PDB entry 3GRT | X-ray diffraction, 2.50 A resolution | chain A

Chain A:
Name: Glutathione reductase
Organism: Homo sapiens
Notes: EC 1.6.4.2
Reference sequence: P00390 (GSHR_HUMAN); numbering as in UniProt (aligned over 18-478)
Sequence (461 residues; each row starts with the number of its first residue):
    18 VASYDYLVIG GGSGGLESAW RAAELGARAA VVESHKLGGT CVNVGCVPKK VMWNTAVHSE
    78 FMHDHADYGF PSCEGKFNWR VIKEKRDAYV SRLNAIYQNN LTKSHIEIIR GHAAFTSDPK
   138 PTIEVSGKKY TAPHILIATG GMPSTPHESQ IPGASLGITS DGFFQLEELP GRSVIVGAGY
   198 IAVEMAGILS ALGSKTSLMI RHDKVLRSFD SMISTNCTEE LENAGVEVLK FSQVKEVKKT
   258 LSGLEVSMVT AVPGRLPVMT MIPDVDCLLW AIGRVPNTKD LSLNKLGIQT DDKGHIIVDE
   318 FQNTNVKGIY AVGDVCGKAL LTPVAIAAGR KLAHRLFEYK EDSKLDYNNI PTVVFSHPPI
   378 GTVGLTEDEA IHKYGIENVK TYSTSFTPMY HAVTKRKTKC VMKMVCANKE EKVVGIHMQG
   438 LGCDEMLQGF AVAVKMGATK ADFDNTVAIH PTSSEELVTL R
Construct notes: engineered mutation Glu-34 (Ala in P00390), Trp-37 (Arg in P00390)
Disulfides: Cys-90 forms a disulfide with the same residue of a neighbouring copy of this chain
Disulfides: Cys-58/Cys-63
Residues lining bound ligands:
  - FAD (flavin-adenine dinucleotide): Ile-26, Gly-27, Gly-28, Gly-29, Ser-30, Gly-31, Gly-32, Val-49, Glu-50, Ser-51, His-52, Lys-53, Gly-55, Gly-56, Thr-57, Cys-58, Val-61, Gly-62, Cys-63, Lys-66, Gly-128, His-129, Ala-130, Ala-155, Thr-156, Gly-157, Gly-158, Ser-177, Phe-181, Tyr-197, Ile-198, Arg-291, Asn-294, Leu-298, Val-329, Gly-330, Asp-331, Val-332, Leu-337, Leu-338, Thr-339, Pro-340, Ala-342, His-467, Pro-468
  - ring with glutathione and spermidine (TS2; 2-amino-4-[4-(4-amino-4-carboxy-butyrylamino)-5,8,19,22-tetraoxo-1,2-dithia-6,9,13,18,21-pentaaza-cyclotetracos-23-ylcarbamoyl]-butyric acid): Gly-29, Ser-30, Leu-33, Glu-34, Trp-37, Cys-58, Val-59, Val-64, Leu-110, Ile-113, Tyr-114, Asn-117, Thr-339, Ile-343, Phe-403, Pro-405, Met-406, His-467, Pro-468, Thr-469, Ser-470, Glu-472, Glu-473, Thr-476
Curated features (UniProtKB/Swiss-Prot):
  - binding site (NADP(+)): Gly-334
  - binding site (FAD): Thr-383
  - natural variant: Asp-297 (E297D: this construct carries the variant)

In short:
Bound to chain A: flavin-adenine dinucleotide and ring with glutathione and spermidine. From UniProt:
NADP+-binding residue Gly-334 and FAD-binding residue Thr-383.
Chain A is Glutathione reductase (Homo sapiens); the structure, Human glutathione reductase A34E, R37W mutant,
oxidized trypanothione complex, was determined by X-ray diffraction, deposited together with 2GRT, 4GRT, 5GRT
and 1GRT.
